6UPH - chains E and J of the 10 polymer chains in the assembly; structure by electron microscopy, 2.70 A resolution.

[Chain E]
Name: Histone H3-like centromeric protein CSE4
From: Saccharomyces cerevisiae (strain ATCC 204508 / S288c)
Reference sequence: P36012 (CENPA_YEAST); residue numbers follow UniProt; this construct covers 1-229
Sequence (229 residues; row label = number of the first residue in the row):
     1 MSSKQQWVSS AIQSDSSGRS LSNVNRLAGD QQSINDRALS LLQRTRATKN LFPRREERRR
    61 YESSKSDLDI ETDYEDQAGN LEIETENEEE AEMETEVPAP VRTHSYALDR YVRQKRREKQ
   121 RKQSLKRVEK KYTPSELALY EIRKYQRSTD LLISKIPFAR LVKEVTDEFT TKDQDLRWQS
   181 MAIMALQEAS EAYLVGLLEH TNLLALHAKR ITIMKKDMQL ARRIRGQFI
Not modelled in the structure: 1-132
Swiss-Prot annotation at these positions:
  - motif: Lys115 to Tyr132 (Nuclear localization signal)
  - mutagenesis: Leu176 (L176S: In CSE4-102; impairs nuclear division by disrupting the core centromere structure; when associated with T-218), Leu194 (L194Q: In CSE4-111; impairs nuclear division by disrupting the core centromere structure), Leu197 (L197S: In CSE4-110; impairs nuclear division by disrupting the core centromere structure), Met218 (M218T: In CSE4-102; impairs nuclear division by disrupting the core centromere structure; when associated with S-176)

[Chain J]
Molecule: 147-nt DNA strand
Sequence (147 nucleotides; numbered -73 to 73; the number before each row is that of its first residue; numbers below 1 keep their minus sign (DA-73 is residue -73)):
   -73 ATCGGATGTA TATATCTGAC ACGTGCCTGG AGACTAGGGA GTAATCCCCT TGGCGGTTAA
   -13 AACGCGGGGG ACAGCGCGTA CGTGCGTTTA AGCGGTGCTA GAGCTGTCTA CGACCAATTG
    47 AGCGGCCTCG GCACCGGGAT TCTCGAT
Not modelled in the structure: -73 to -60, 60-73

[Interface between chain E and chain J]
Pairs across the interface (12):
  Lys163(E) - DT-23(J)  salt bridge to the phosphate
  Arg177(E) - DT-24(J)  base contact
  Arg177(E) - DT-23(J)  phosphate contact
  Trp178(E) - DT-24(J)  sugar contact
  Trp178(E) - DT-23(J)  hydrogen bond to the phosphate
  Gln179(E) - DT-24(J)  phosphate contact
  Ser180(E) - DT-24(J)  phosphate contact
  Arg210(E) - DA-3(J)  phosphate contact
  Arg210(E) - DC-2(J)  phosphate contact
  Ile211(E) - DA-3(J)  hydrogen bond to the phosphate
  Thr212(E) - DA-3(J)  hydrogen bond to the phosphate
  Met214(E) - DA-3(J)  sugar contact
Other interface residues (no listed pair), chain E (10 interface residues in all): Lys209
Other interface residues (no listed pair), chain J (5 interface residues in all): DG-4

[Overview]
10 residues of chain E face 5 of chain J across their interface, with 3 hydrogen bonds and 1 salt bridge.
Among the polar pairs are Trp178(E)-DT-23(J), Ile211(E)-DA-3(J) and Thr212(E)-DA-3(J). From UniProt: 4
mutagenesis sites on chain E.
Here chain E is Histone H3-like centromeric protein CSE4 (Saccharomyces cerevisiae (strain ATCC 204508 /
S288c)) and chain J is a 147-nt DNA strand. Entry 6UPH (Structure of a Yeast Centromeric Nucleosome at 2.7
Angstrom resolution) was determined by electron microscopy.
